5CL9 - chains A and C of the 3 polymer chains in the assembly; structure by X-ray diffraction, 1.54 A resolution.

== Chain A ==
Name: AlkD
From: Bacillus cereus
Notes: EC 3.2.2.-
UniProt: R8GWR7 (R8GWR7_BACCE); residue numbers follow UniProt; this construct covers 1-237
Amino-acid sequence (241 residues; each row starts with the number of its first residue; numbers below 1 keep their minus sign (Gly-3 is residue -3)):
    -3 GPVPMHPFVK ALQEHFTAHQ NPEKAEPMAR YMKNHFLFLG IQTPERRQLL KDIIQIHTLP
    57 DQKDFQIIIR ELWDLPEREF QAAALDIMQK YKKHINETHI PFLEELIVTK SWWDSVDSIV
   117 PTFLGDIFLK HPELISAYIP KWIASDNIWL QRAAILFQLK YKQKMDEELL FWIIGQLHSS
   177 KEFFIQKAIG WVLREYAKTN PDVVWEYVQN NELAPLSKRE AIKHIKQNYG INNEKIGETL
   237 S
Unresolved in the structure: -3 to -2, 230-237
Construct notes: expression tag (-3 to 0)
From the paper describing this entry:
  - catalytic residues: Trp109, Trp187 (from molecular simulation)

== Chain C ==
Molecule: 12-nt DNA strand
Sequence (12 nucleotides; each row starts with the number of its first residue):
    13 CGGACTTTCG GG
Small-molecule neighbours: 3-deaza-3-methyladenine (54K; 7-methyl-3H-imidazo[4,5-c]pyridin-4-amine): DT18, DT19, DT20

== How chain A and chain C interact ==
Residue-residue contacts (10; chain A residue first):
  Gln38(A) - DT20(C)  hydrogen bond to the phosphate
  Gln38(A) - DC21(C)  phosphate contact
  Thr39(A) - DC21(C)  hydrogen bond to the phosphate
  Thr39(A) - DG22(C)  phosphate contact
  Pro40(A) - DC21(C)  phosphate contact
  Arg43(A) - DG22(C)  salt bridge to the phosphate
  Pro211(A) - DC13(C)  sugar contact
  Pro211(A) - DG14(C)  phosphate contact
  Arg215(A) - DC13(C)  sugar contact
  Arg215(A) - DG14(C)  salt bridge to the phosphate
Also at the interface, not in a pair above, chain A (7 interface residues in all): Leu212
Also at the interface, not in a pair above, chain C (6 interface residues in all): DG15

== Summary ==
Chain A and chain C form an interface of 7 and 6 residues respectively; the contacts include 2 hydrogen bonds
and 2 salt bridges. Polar contacts include Gln38(A)-DT20(C), Thr39(A)-DC21(C) and Arg43(A)-DG22(C). Bound to
chain C: 3-deaza-3-methyladenine. From the paper: catalytic residues Trp109(A) and Trp187(A).
Here chain A is AlkD (Bacillus cereus) and chain C is a 12-nt DNA strand. Entry 5CL9 (Alkylpurine DNA
glycosylase AlkD bound to DNA containing an abasic site and a free nucleobase (100% ...) was determined by
X-ray diffraction (same publication as 5CL3, 5CL4, 5CL5, 5CL6, 5CL7, 5CL8 and 5 further entries).
